2Z7S - chain A; structure by X-ray diffraction, 2.10 A resolution.

Chain A:
Protein: Ribosomal protein S6 kinase alpha-1
Source organism: Homo sapiens
Notes: EC 2.7.11.1
UniProt: Q15418 (KS6A1_HUMAN); residues 33-353 here = UniProt positions 33-353
Sequence (321 residues; each row starts with the number of its first residue):
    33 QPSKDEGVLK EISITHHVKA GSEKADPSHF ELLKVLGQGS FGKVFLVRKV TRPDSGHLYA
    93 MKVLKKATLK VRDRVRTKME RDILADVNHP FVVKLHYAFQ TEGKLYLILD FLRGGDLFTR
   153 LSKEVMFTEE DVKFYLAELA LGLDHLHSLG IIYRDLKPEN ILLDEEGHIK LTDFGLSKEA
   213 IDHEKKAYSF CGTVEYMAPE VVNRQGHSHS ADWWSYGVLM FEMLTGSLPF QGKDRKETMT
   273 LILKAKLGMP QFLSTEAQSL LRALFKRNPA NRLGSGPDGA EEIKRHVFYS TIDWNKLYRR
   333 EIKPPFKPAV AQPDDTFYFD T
Disordered / not traced: 33-55, 98-114, 212-223, 341-353
UniProt features mapped onto this chain:
  - active site: D187 (Proton acceptor)
  - binding site (ATP): L68 to V76, K94
  - modified residue (Phosphoserine): S54, S221, S307
Small-molecule neighbours: purvalanol a (P01; 2-({6-[(3-chlorophenyl)amino]-9-isopropyl-9H-purin-2-yl}amino)-3-methylbutan-1-ol): L68, G69, V76, A92, V125, L141, D142, F143, L144, R145, G147, D148, E191, L194, T204
From the paper describing this entry:
  - binding site for purvalanol a: L68, V76, A92, L141, D142, F143, L144, R145, G147, L194
  - post-translational modification sites: S221 (citing earlier work)
  - specificity-determining residues: D148 (proposed by the authors, not directly observed)

Summary:
Chain A binds purvalanol a. From UniProt: active-site residue D187 and 10 ATP-binding residues. The paper
reports a binding site for purvalanol a at L68, V76 and A92 among others; the specificity determinant D148.
Chain A is Ribosomal protein S6 kinase alpha-1 (Homo sapiens); the structure, Crystal Structure of the
N-terminal Kinase Domain of Human RSK1 bound to Purvalnol A, was determined by X-ray diffraction (same
publication as 2Z7Q and 2Z7R).
